PDB entry 5YQ0 | X-ray diffraction, 1.76 A resolution | chain A

# Chain A
Name: CofJ
From: Escherichia coli
UniProtKB: Q93I65 (Q93I65_ECOLX); residues 1-326 here correspond to UniProt positions 23-348 (UniProt number = residue number + 22)
Chain sequence (326 residues; each row starts with the number of its first residue):
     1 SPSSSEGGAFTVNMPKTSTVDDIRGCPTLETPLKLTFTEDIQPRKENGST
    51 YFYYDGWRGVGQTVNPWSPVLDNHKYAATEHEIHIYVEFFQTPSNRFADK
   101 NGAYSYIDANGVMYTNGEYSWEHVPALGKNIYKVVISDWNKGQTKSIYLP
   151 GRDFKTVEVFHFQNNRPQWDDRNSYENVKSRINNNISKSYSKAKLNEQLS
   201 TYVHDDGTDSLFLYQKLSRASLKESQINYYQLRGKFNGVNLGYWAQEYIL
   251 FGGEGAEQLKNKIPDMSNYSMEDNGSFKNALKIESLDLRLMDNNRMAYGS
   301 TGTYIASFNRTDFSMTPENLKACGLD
Disordered / not traced: 1-22, 48-50
Disulfides: C26-C323

# Summary
Chain A is CofJ (Escherichia coli); the structure, Crystal structure of secreted protein CofJ from ETEC, was
determined by X-ray diffraction together with 5YPZ from the same study.
